Entry 5KXE (X-ray diffraction, 2.09 A resolution); this record covers chains B and C of the 4 polymer chains in the assembly.

Chain B (and C):
Protein: Wisteria floribunda agglutinin
Organism: Wisteria floribunda
Notes: chain C of this document is another copy of the same molecule, construct and numbering; everything in this record applies to it too
Amino-acid sequence (243 residues; each row starts with the number of its first residue):
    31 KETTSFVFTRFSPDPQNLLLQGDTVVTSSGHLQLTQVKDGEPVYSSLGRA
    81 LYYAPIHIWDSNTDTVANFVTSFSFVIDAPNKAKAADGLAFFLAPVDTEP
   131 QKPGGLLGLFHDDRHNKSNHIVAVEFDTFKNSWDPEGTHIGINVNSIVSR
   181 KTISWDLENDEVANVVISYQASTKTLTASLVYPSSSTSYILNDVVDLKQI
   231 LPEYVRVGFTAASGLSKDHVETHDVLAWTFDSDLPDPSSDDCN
Unresolved in the structure: 269-273
Covalently attached groups: N-acetylglucosamine (NAG) linked to N146
Bound ions: Mn2+: E155, D157, D164, H169; Ca2+: D157, F159, N161, D164
Residues lining bound ligands: GalNAc (6Y2; N-[(2S,3R,4R,5R,6R)-2-[(2R,3S,4R,5R,6S)-5-acetamido-2-(hydroxymethyl)-6-(4-nitrophenoxy)-4-oxidanyl-oxan-3-yl]oxy-6-(hydroxymethyl)-4,5-bis(oxidanyl)oxan-3-yl]ethanamide): A116, D117, P133, G134, G135, F159, N161, W163, G244, L245, S246, H249

How chain B and chain C interact:
Residue-residue contacts (49; chain B residue first):
  K31(B) with V37(C); F38(C); T39(C), hydrogen bond (backbone-side chain)
  E32(B) with V37(C); F38(C); S42(C), hydrogen bond
  T33(B) with F36(C); V37(C), hydrogen bond (backbone-backbone)
  T34(B) with S35(C); Y82(C)
  S35(B) with T34(C); S35(C), hydrogen bond (backbone-backbone)
  F36(B) with T33(C)
  V37(B) with K31(C); E32(C); T33(C), hydrogen bond (backbone-backbone)
  F38(B) with K31(C); E32(C)
  T39(B) with K31(C), hydrogen bond (side chain-backbone)
  R40(B) with E32(C)
  S42(B) with E32(C), hydrogen bond; H87(C)
  D44(B) with Y234(C)
  P45(B) with Y234(C)
  Q46(B) with P85(C); V126(C); Y234(C)
  N47(B) with P85(C); Y234(C)
  Y82(B) with T34(C); A84(C)
  Y83(B) with Y83(C), hydrophobic; P85(C); R236(C)
  A84(B) with Y82(C); A84(C), hydrophobic
  P85(B) with Q46(C); N47(C); Y83(C)
  H87(B) with S42(C)
  D90(B) with S42(C)
  N92(B) with P43(C)
  V126(B) with Q46(C)
  Y234(B) with D44(C); P45(C); Q46(C); N47(C)
  R236(B) with Y83(C)
  D266(B) with T39(C)
Other interface residues (no listed pair), chain B (27 interface residues in all): P43
Other interface residues (no listed pair), chain C (27 interface residues in all): R40, D90, N92, D266

Overview:
Chain B and chain C each contribute 27 residues to their interface, with 7 hydrogen bonds. Among the polar
pairs are K31(B)-T39(C), E32(B)-S42(C) and T33(B)-V37(C). Bound to chain B: GalNAc. N-acetylglucosamine is
covalently linked to N146(B). E155(B), D157(B), D164(B) and H169(B) form the Mn2+ site.
Both chains are Wisteria floribunda agglutinin (Wisteria floribunda). Entry 5KXE (Wisteria floribunda lectin
in complex with GalNAc(beta1-4)GlcNAc (LacdiNAc) at pH 4.2) was determined by X-ray diffraction, deposited
together with 5KXB, 5KXC and 5KXD.
